4M2O - chain A; structure by X-ray diffraction, 1.50 A resolution.

# Chain A
Name: Recoverin
Source organism: Bos taurus
UniProt: P21457 (RECO_BOVIN); numbering as in UniProt (aligned over 2-197)
Sequence (196 residues; row label = number of the first residue in the row):
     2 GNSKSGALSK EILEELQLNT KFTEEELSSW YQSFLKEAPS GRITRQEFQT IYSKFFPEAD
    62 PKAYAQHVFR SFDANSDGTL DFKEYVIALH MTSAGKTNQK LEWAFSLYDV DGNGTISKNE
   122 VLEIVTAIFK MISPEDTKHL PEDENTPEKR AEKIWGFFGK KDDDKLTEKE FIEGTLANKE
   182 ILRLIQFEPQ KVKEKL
Not modelled in the structure: 2-6
Construct notes: engineered mutation Ala39 (Cys in P21457)
Ion coordination: Ca2+: Asp110, Asp112, Asn114, Thr116, Glu121
Swiss-Prot annotation at these positions:
  - region: Glu189 to Lys192 (Interaction with GRK1), Gln191 to Leu197 (Modulates EF-hand 3 domain calcium binding affinity)
  - binding site (Ca(2+)): Asp74, Asn76, Asp78, Thr80, Glu85, Asp110, Asp112, Asn114, Thr116, Glu121
  - site: Lys192 (Interaction with GRK1)
  - lipidation: Gly2 (N-myristoyl glycine)
  - mutagenesis: Pro40 (P40A: Reduces calcium binding affinity), Glu85 (E85Q: Abolishes binding of calcium to EF-hand 2 domain. Abolishes calcium-dependent inhibition of GRK1), Glu153 (E153A: No effect on calcium binding to EF-hand 2 and EF-hand 3 domains. No effect on interaction with GRK1), Pro190 (P190G: Reduces interaction with GRK1), Gln191 (Q191A: Reduces inhibition of GRK1 activity), Lys192 (K192A: Reduces interaction with GRK1. Reduces inhibition of GRK1 activity), Val193 (V193G: Reduces interaction with GRK1)
From the paper describing this entry:
  - mutagenesis - C39A, P40A: decreased binding to Ca2+
  - mutagenesis - C39A (0.91 +/- 0.15 mum), P40A: unchanged binding to RGS

# Overview
Asp110, Asp112, Asn114, Thr116 and Glu121 coordinate Ca2+. From UniProt: 10 Ca2+-binding residues and 16
mutagenesis sites. From the paper: C39A and P40A reduce binding to Ca2+; C39A and P40A leave binding to RGS
unchanged.
Chain A is Recoverin (Bos taurus); the structure, Crystal structure of a non-myristoylated C39A recoverin
mutant with one calcium ion bound to EF-hand 3, was determined by X-ray diffraction, deposited together with
4M2P, 4M2Q and 4MLW.
